PDB entry 6X4Y | electron microscopy, 3.60 A resolution | chains I and P of the 9 polymer chains in the assembly

[Chain I]
Name: DNA-directed RNA polymerase subunit beta
Source organism: Escherichia coli
Notes: EC 2.7.7.6
Reference sequence: P0A8V4 (RPOB_ECO57); residues 1-1342 here = UniProt positions 1-1342
Amino-acid sequence (1342 residues; row label = number of the first residue in the row):
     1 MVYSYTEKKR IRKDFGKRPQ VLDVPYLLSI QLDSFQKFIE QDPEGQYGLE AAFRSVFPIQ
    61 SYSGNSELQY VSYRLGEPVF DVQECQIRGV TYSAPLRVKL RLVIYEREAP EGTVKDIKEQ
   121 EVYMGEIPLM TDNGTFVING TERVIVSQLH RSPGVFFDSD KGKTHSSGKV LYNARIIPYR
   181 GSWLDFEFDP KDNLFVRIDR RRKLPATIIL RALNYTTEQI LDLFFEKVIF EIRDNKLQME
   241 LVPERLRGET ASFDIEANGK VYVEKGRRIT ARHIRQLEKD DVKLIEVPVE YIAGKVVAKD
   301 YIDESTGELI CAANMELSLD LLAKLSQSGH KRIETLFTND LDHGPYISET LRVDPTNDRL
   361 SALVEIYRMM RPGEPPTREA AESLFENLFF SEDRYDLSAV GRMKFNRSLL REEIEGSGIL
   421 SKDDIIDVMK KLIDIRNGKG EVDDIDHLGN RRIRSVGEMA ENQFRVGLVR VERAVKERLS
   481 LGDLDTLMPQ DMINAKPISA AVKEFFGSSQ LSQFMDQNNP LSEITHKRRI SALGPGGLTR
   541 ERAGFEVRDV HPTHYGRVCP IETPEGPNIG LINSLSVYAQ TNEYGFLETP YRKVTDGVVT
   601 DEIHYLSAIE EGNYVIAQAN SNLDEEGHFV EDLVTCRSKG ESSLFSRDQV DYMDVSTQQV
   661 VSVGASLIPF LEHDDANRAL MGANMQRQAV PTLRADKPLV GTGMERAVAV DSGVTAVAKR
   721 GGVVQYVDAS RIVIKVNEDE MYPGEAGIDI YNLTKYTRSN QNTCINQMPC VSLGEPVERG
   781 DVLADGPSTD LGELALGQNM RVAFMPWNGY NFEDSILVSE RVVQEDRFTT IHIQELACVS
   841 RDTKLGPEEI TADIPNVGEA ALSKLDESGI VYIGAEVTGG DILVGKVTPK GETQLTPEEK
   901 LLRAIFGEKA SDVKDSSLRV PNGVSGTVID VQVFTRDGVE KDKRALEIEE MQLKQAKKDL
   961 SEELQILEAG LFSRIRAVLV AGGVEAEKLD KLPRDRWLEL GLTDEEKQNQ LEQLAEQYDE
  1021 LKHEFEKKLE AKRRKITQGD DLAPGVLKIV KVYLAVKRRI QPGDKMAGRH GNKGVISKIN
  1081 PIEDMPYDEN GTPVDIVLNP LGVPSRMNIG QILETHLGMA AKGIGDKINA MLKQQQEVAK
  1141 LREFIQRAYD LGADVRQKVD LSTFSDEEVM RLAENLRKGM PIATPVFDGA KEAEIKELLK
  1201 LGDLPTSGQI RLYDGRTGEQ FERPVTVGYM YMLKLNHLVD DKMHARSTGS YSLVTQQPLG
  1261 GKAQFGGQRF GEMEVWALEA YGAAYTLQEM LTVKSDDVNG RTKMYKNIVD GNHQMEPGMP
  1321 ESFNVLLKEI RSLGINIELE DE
Not modelled in the structure: 1, 891-914, 1342
UniProt features mapped onto this chain:
  - modified residue (N6-acetyllysine): Lys1022, Lys1200

[Chain P]
Molecule: 64-nt DNA strand
Sequence (64 nucleotides; each row starts with the number of its first residue):
     1 GGGTATTCGC CGCGTACCTC TCCTAGCCCG CAAGTATCCT ATTCCTTGCA GCGGTGCCGT
    61 TGGG
Not modelled in the structure: 56-64

[Interface between chain I and chain P]
Pairs across the interface - 14 pairs, chain I then chain P:
  Asn139(I) - DC22(P)  hydrogen bond to the phosphate
  Thr141(I) - DT21(P)  sugar contact
  Arg143(I) - DT21(P)  hydrogen bond to the phosphate
  Arg143(I) - DC22(P)  salt bridge to the phosphate
  Lys503(I) - DC23(P)  salt bridge to the phosphate
  Gly507(I) - DC22(P)  sugar contact
  Ser508(I) - DC22(P)  sugar contact
  Gly1261(I) - DC18(P)  phosphate contact
  Lys1262(I) - DC18(P)  hydrogen bond to the phosphate
  Gln1268(I) - DC17(P)  sugar contact
  Arg1269(I) - DA16(P)  salt bridge to the phosphate
  Arg1269(I) - DC17(P)  hydrogen bond to the phosphate
  Gly1271(I) - DA16(P)  phosphate contact
  Met1273(I) - DT15(P)  sugar contact
Other interface residues (no listed pair), chain I (15 interface residues in all): Ile138, Leu481, Phe514
Other interface residues (no listed pair), chain P (9 interface residues in all): DC20, DC31

[Overview]
Chain I and chain P form an interface of 15 and 9 residues respectively; the contacts include 4 hydrogen bonds
and 3 salt bridges. Polar pairs include Asn139(I)-DC22(P), Arg143(I)-DT21(P) and Lys1262(I)-DC18(P).
Here chain I is DNA-directed RNA polymerase subunit beta (Escherichia coli) and chain P is a 64-nt DNA strand.
Entry 6X4Y (Mfd-bound E.coli RNA polymerase elongation complex - IV state) was determined by electron
microscopy (same publication as 6X26, 6X2F, 6X2N, 6X43, 6X4W and 6X50).
